1Z55 - chain A; structure by X-ray diffraction, 1.90 A resolution.

== Chain A ==
Protein: Lysozyme C
Source organism: Gallus gallus
Notes: EC 3.2.1.17
UniProtKB: P00698 (LYSC_CHICK); residues 1-129 here correspond to UniProt positions 19-147 (UniProt number = residue number + 18)
Sequence (129 residues; row label = number of the first residue in the row):
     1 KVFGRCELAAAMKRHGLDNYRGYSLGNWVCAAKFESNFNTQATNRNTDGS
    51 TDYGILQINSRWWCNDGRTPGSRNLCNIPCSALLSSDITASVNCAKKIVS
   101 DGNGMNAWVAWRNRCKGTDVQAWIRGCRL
Disulfides: Cys6-Cys127, Cys30-Cys115, Cys64-Cys80, Cys76-Cys94
Ion coordination: Na+: Ser60, Cys64, Ser72, Arg73
UniProt features mapped onto this chain:
  - active site: Glu35, Asp52
  - binding site (substrate): Asp101

== Overview ==
Ser60, Cys64, Ser72 and Arg73 form the Na+ site. UniProt lists active-site residues Glu35 and Asp52 and
substrate-binding residue Asp101.
Chain A is Lysozyme C (Gallus gallus); the structure, Effect of alcohols on protein hydration, was determined
by X-ray diffraction together with 1YKX, 1YKY, 1YKZ, 1YL0 and 1YL1 from the same study.
